6W20 - chains C and X of the 21 polymer chains in the assembly; structure by electron microscopy, 3.00 A resolution.

Chain C:
Protein: ATP-dependent Clp protease ATP-binding subunit ClpA
From: Escherichia coli (strain K12)
Reference sequence: P0ABH9 (CLPA_ECOLI); residues 1-758 here = UniProt positions 1-758
Amino-acid sequence (758 residues; row label = number of the first residue in the row):
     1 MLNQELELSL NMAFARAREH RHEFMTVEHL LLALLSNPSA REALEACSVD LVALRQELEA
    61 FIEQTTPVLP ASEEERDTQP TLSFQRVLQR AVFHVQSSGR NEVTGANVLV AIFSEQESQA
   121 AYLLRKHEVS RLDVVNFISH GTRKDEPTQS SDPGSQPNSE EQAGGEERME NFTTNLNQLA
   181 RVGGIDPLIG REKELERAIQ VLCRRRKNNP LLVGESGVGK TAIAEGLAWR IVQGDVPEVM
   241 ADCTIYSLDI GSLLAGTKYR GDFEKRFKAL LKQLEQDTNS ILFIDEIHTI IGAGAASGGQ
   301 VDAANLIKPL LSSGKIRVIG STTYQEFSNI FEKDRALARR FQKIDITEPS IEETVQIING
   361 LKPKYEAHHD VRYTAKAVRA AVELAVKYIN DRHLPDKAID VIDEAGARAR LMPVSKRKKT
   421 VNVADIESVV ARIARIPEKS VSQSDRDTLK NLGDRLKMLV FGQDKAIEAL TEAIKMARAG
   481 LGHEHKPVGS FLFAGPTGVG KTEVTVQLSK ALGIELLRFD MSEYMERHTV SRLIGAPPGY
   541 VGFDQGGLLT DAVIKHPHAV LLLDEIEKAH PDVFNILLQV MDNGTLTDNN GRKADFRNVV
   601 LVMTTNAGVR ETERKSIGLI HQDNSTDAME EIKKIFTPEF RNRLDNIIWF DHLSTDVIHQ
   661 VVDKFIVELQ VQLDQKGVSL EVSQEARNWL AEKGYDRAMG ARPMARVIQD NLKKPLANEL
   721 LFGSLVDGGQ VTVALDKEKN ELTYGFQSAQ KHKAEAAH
Unresolved in the structure: 1-168, 747-758
Ligand contacts:
  - ATP (adenosine-5'-triphosphate), molecule 1: Asp186, Pro187, Leu188, Ile189, Arg191, Ser216, Gly217, Val218, Gly219, Lys220, Thr221, Ala222, Glu286, Thr323, Ile357, Leu361, Pro395, Asp396, Ile399
  - ATP, molecule 2: Arg206, Ala336, Arg339, Arg340
  - ATP, molecule 3: Leu459, Val460, Phe461, Gly462, Gln463, Gly495, Pro496, Thr497, Gly498, Val499, Gly500, Lys501, Thr502, Glu503, Val504, Thr604, Asn606, Leu653, Val661, Lys664, Phe665, Ala701, Arg702
Curated features (UniProtKB/Swiss-Prot):
  - binding site (ATP): Gly214 to Thr221, Gly495 to Thr502

Chain X:
Protein: RepA, green fluorescent protein fusion
From: synthetic construct
Amino-acid sequence (24 residues; each row starts with the number of its first residue; X marks 24 residues of unknown identity (built as UNK)):
     1 XXXXXXXXXX XXXXXXXXXX XXXX

Chain C / chain X interface:
Interface residues of chain C (facing chain X), 7 residues: Lys258, Tyr259, Arg260, Ala295, Gly539, Tyr540, Val541

In short:
Chain C and chain X make no direct contact in this assembly. Chain C binds 3 copies of ATP. From UniProt: 16
ATP-binding residues on chain C.
Here chain C is ATP-dependent Clp protease ATP-binding subunit ClpA (Escherichia coli (strain K12)) and chain
X is RepA, green fluorescent protein fusion (synthetic construct). Entry 6W20 (ClpAP Disengaged State bound to
RepA-GFP) was determined by electron microscopy, deposited together with 6UQE, 6UQO, 6W1Z, 6W21, 6W22, 6W23
and 6W24.
